PDB entry 2JL9 | X-ray diffraction, 3.20 A resolution | chain A

== Chain A ==
Molecule: RNA-directed RNA polymerase
Source organism: Pseudomonas phage PHI6
Notes: EC 2.7.7.48
UniProt: P11124 (RDRP_BPPH6); residues 0-664 here correspond to UniProt positions 1-665 (UniProt number = residue number + 1)
Amino-acid sequence (665 residues; numbered 0 to 664; the number before each row is that of its first residue; numbering starts at 0):
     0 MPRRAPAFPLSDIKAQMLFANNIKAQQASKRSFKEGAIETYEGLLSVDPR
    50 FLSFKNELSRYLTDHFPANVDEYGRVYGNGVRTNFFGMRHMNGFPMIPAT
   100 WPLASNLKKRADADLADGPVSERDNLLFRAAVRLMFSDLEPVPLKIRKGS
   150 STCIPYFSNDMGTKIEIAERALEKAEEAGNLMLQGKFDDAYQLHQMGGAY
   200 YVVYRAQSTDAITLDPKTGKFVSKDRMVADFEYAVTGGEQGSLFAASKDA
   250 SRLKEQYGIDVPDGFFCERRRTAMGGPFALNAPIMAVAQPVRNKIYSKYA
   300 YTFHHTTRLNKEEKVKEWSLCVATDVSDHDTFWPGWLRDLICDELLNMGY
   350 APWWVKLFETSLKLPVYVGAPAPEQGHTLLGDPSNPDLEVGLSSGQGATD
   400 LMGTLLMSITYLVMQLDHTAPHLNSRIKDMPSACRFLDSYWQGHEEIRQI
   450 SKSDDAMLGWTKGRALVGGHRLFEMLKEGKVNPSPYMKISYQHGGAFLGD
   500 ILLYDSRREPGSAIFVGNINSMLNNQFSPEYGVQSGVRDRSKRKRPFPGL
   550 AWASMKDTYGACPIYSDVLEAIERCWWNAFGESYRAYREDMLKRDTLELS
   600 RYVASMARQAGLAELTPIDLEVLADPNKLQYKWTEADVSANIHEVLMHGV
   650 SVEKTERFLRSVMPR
Not modelled in the structure: 0-2, 664
Differences from the reference sequence: engineered mutation Gln491 (Glu492 in P11124); conflict Met456 (Ile457 in P11124)
Swiss-Prot annotation at these positions:
  - binding site (Mg(2+)): Asp453, Tyr490, Gly494
From the paper describing this entry:
  - mutagenesis - E491Q (Tm 50 degC): increased stability
  - mutagenesis - E491Q: decreased catalytic activity on optimal MnCl2 concentration
  - conformationally variable residues (side-chain flip): Gln491
  - contacts within the chain: Gln491-Ala495, Asp454-Gln491
  - mutagenesis - E491Q: decreased catalytic activity on elongation
  - catalytic residues: Asp454 (citing earlier work)

== In short ==
UniProt lists 3 Mg2+-binding residues. The paper reports the catalytic residue Asp454; E491Q increases
stability.
Chain A is RNA-directed RNA polymerase (Pseudomonas phage PHI6); the structure, Structural explanation for the
role of Mn in the activity of phi6 RNA- dependent RNA polymerase, was determined by X-ray diffraction together
with 2JLF and 2JLG from the same study.
